5B13 - chains A and C of the 12 polymer chains in the assembly; structure by X-ray diffraction, 2.09 A resolution.

Chain A (and C):
Protein: Phycoerythrin alpha subunit
Source organism: Palmaria palmata
Notes: chain C of this document is another copy of the same molecule, construct and numbering; everything in this record applies to it too
UniProt: F2ZAL8 (F2ZAL8_PALPL); residue numbers follow UniProt; this construct covers 1-164
Amino-acid sequence (164 residues; numbered 1 to 164; the number before each row is that of its first residue):
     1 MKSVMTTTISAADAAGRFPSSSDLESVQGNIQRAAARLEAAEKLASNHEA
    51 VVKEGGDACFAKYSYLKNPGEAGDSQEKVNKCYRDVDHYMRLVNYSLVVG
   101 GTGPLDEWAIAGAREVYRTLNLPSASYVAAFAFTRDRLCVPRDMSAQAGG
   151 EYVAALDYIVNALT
Glycans and other covalent adducts: phycocyanobilin (CYC) linked to Cys82, Cys139
Residues lining bound ligands:
  - phycocyanobilin (CYC), molecule 1: Leu24, Glu25, Gln28
  - phycocyanobilin (CYC), molecule 2: Arg33, Gln147, Glu151
  - phycocyanobilin (CYC), molecule 3: Lys43, Leu44, Asn47, Ala50, Val51, Glu54, Arg137, Leu138, Arg142, Asp143, Met144, Tyr152
  - phycocyanobilin (CYC), molecule 4: Cys59, Phe60, Leu66, Ala72, Gly73, Lys78, Lys81, Arg84, Asp85, His88, Tyr89, Leu92, Trp108, Val116, Tyr117, Leu120, Leu122, Pro123, Ser126, Tyr127

How chain A and chain C interact:
Contacting residue pairs (43; chain A residue first):
  Lys2(A) - Arg17(C)
  Lys2(A) - Ser20(C)
  Lys2(A) - Ser22(C)
  Ser3(A) - Ser22(C)
  Val4(A) - Ser22(C)
  Val4(A) - Glu25(C)
  Val4(A) - Ser26(C)
  Thr7(A) - Ala11(C)
  Ala11(A) - Thr7(C)
  Arg17(A) - Lys2(C)
  Arg17(A) - Thr102(C)  hydrogen bond
  Arg17(A) - Asp106(C)  salt bridge
  Arg17(A) - Tyr158(C)  hydrogen bond
  Ser21(A) - Gly100(C)  hydrogen bond (side chain-backbone)
  Ser21(A) - Gly101(C)
  Ser22(A) - Lys2(C)
  Ser22(A) - Ser3(C)
  Ser22(A) - Val4(C)
  Ser22(A) - Gly100(C)
  Glu25(A) - Val4(C)
  Glu25(A) - Gly29(C)
  Glu25(A) - Asn30(C)
  Glu25(A) - Arg33(C)
  Glu25(A) - Arg37(C)  salt bridge
  Glu25(A) - Gly100(C)
  Ser26(A) - Val4(C)
  Ser26(A) - Ser26(C)
  Gln28(A) - Gln32(C)
  Gly29(A) - Glu25(C)
  Gly29(A) - Gly29(C)
  Asn30(A) - Glu25(C)
  Gln32(A) - Gln28(C)
  Gln32(A) - Gln32(C)
  Arg33(A) - Glu25(C)
  Arg37(A) - Glu25(C)  salt bridge
  Gly100(A) - Ser21(C)  hydrogen bond (backbone-side chain)
  Gly100(A) - Ser22(C)
  Gly100(A) - Glu25(C)
  Gly101(A) - Ser21(C)
  Thr102(A) - Arg17(C)  hydrogen bond
  Thr102(A) - Ser21(C)
  Asp106(A) - Arg17(C)  salt bridge
  Tyr158(A) - Arg17(C)  hydrogen bond
Interface residues without a listed pair, chain A (24 interface residues in all): Ser20, Asp23, Glu151
Interface residues without a listed pair, chain C (23 interface residues in all): Asp23

In short:
24 residues of chain A face 23 of chain C across their interface; the contacts include 6 hydrogen bonds and 4
salt bridges. Among the polar pairs are Arg17(A)-Asp106(C), Glu25(A)-Arg37(C) and Arg17(A)-Thr102(C). Chain A
binds phycocyanobilin. Covalently linked phycocyanobilin: at Cys82(A) and Cys139(A).
Both chains are Phycoerythrin alpha subunit (Palmaria palmata). Entry 5B13 (Crystal structure of
phycoerythrin) was determined by X-ray diffraction.
